6HIF - chains C and b of the 36 polymer chains in the assembly; structure by X-ray diffraction, 2.80 A resolution.

# Chain C
Molecule: Hydrazine dehydrogenase
From: Kuenenia stuttgartiensis
Notes: EC 1.7.2.8
UniProt: Q1PW30 (HDH_KUEST); numbering as in UniProt (aligned over 1-582)
Chain sequence (582 residues; row label = number of the first residue in the row):
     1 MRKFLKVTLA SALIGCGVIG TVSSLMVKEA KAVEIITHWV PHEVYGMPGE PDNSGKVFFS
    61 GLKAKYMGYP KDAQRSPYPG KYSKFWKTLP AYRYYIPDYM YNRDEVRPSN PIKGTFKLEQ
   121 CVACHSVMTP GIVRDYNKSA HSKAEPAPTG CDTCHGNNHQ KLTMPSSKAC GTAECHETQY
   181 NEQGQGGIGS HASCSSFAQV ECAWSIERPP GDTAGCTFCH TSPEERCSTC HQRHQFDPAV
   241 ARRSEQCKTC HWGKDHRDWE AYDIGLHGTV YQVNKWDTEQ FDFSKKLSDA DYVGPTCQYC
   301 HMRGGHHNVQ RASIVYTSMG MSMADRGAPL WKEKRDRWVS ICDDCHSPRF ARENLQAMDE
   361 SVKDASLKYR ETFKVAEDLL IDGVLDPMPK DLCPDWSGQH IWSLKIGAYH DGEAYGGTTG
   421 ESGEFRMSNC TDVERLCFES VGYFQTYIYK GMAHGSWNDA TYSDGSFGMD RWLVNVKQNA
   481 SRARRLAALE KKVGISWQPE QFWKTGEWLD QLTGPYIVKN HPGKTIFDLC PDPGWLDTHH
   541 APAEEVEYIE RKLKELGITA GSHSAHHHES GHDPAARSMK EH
Unresolved in the structure: 1-32, 564-582
Covalent attachments: heme c (HEC) linked to C121, C124, C151, C154, C170, C175, C216, C219, C227, C230, C247, C250, C297, C300, C342, C345
Ion coordination: heme c Fe (8 sites), coordinated by H125, H141, H155, H159, H176, H191, H220, H231, H234, H251, H267, H301, H307, H346, H454
Ligand contacts:
  - heme c (HEC), molecule 1: V33, E34, I36
  - heme c (HEC), molecule 2: Y94, Y101, N110, P111, I112, F116, K117, Q120, H125, M128, D152, H155, G156, N157, H159, L162, M164
  - heme c (HEC), molecule 3: Y94, P97, H125, I132, V133, Y136, H141, T149, G150, H155, M164, P165, R226, S228, R233, H234, F236
  - heme c (HEC), molecule 4: Y95, D135, R226, S228, Q232, R233
  - heme c (HEC), molecule 5: A140, H141, A144, T149, T153, P165, A169, H176, H231, F236, P238
  - heme c (HEC), molecule 6: S167, H176, Q179, Y180, Q183, H191, P223, T229, H231, P238, A241, R242, K286, L287, Q298, M302, G305, H307
  - heme c (HEC), molecule 7: G189, A198, Q199, C202, W204, S205, T213, G215, H220, T249, H251, H256, Y316, S318, M319, M321, K450
  - heme c (HEC), molecule 8: G189, S190, H191, S193, C194, A198, H220, S222, P223, T229, Q246, T249, H251, Q298, H301, M302, V309, Q310, S313, Y316
  - heme c (HEC), molecule 9: H251, D258, W259, Y262, H267, P295, T296, H301, S313, I314, V315, T317, R326, R335, W338, L355, M358, Y449, K450, A453, H454
  - heme c (HEC), molecule 10: L266, H267, V270, Y292, V293, G294, P295, Y299, W338, I341, D344, H346, F350, A351, N354, L355, W457
  - heme c (HEC), molecule 11: H346, S347, F350
  - heme c (HEC), molecule 12: S347, P348, R349
  - heme c (HEC), molecule 13: W457, N458, T461, Y462, F467
Swiss-Prot annotation at these positions:
  - binding site (heme c): C121, C124, H125, H141, C151, C154, H155, H159, C170, C175, H176, H191, C216, C219, H220, C227, C230, H231, H234, C247 and 12 more in UniProt
What the authors report for this chain:
  - binding site for heme c: V33, C202, W204, M319, Y462
  - catalytic residues: D255, H256 (proposed by the authors, not directly observed)

# Chain b
Molecule: hdh assembly factor Kustc1130
From: Kuenenia stuttgartiensis
UniProt: Q1PXB2 (Q1PXB2_KUEST); residues 1-114 here correspond to UniProt positions 31-144 (UniProt number = residue number + 30)
Chain sequence (114 residues; row label = number of the first residue in the row):
     1 MLKKVLVGMF GAALIAGIGM TTAQAYDVKP AKLWVTAIAI GTPIVGAEIK VGDEECTTGN
    61 NGTCVFELRP GTYAISVHEH GGQSAHKEVS LEEGNILFVS LDLGAKARHP SGSH
Unresolved in the structure: 1-25, 112-114
Disulfide bonds: C56-C64

# Interface between chain C and chain b
Pairs across the interface (42; chain C residue first):
  P79(C) - I40(b)
  P79(C) - G41(b)
  G80(C) - I40(b)  hydrogen bond (backbone-backbone)
  D98(C) - I38(b)
  D98(C) - S100(b)  hydrogen bond (backbone-side chain)
  Y99(C) - D102(b)
  N102(C) - S100(b)
  R103(C) - S100(b)
  D104(C) - K87(b)  salt bridge
  R107(C) - F98(b)
  D152(C) - I96(b)
  T153(C) - F98(b)
  C154(C) - F98(b)
  G156(C) - I96(b)
  N157(C) - G94(b)
  N157(C) - N95(b)
  N157(C) - I96(b)  hydrogen bond (side chain-backbone)
  K161(C) - L97(b)
  T163(C) - F98(b)
  K168(C) - T36(b)
  K168(C) - P43(b)
  K168(C) - N61(b)  hydrogen bond (backbone-side chain)
  K168(C) - T63(b)
  A169(C) - W34(b)
  A169(C) - F98(b)  hydrophobic
  G171(C) - N61(b)  hydrogen bond (backbone-side chain)
  T172(C) - W34(b)
  T172(C) - N61(b)
  T172(C) - V65(b)
  E174(C) - K32(b)  salt bridge
  Y180(C) - N60(b)
  N181(C) - N60(b)
  S196(C) - T42(b)
  D532(C) - A105(b)
  P533(C) - R108(b)  hydrogen bond (backbone-side chain)
  W535(C) - R108(b)
  D537(C) - P110(b)
  T538(C) - R108(b)
  T538(C) - H109(b)
  T538(C) - P110(b)
  T538(C) - S111(b)  hydrogen bond (backbone-backbone)
  H540(C) - S111(b)
Other interface residues (no listed pair), chain C (33 interface residues in all): K81, T115, N158, G534

# In short
Chain C and chain b form an interface of 33 and 25 residues respectively, with 7 hydrogen bonds and 2 salt
bridges. Polar pairs include D104(C)-K87(b), E174(C)-K32(b) and D98(C)-S100(b). From the paper: catalytic
residues D255(C) and H256(C); a binding site for heme c at V33(C), C202(C) and W204(C) among others.
Chain C is Hydrazine dehydrogenase and chain b is hdh assembly factor Kustc1130, both from Kuenenia
stuttgartiensis; the structure, Kuenenia stuttgartiensis hydrazine dehydrogenase complex, was determined by
X-ray diffraction.
